PDB entry 4HNP | X-ray diffraction, 2.80 A resolution | chains T and U of the 28 polymer chains in the assembly

[Chain T]
Protein: Proteasome component C1
Source organism: Saccharomyces cerevisiae S288c
Notes: EC 3.4.25.1
UniProt: P21242 (PSA3_YEAST); residues 1-244 here correspond to UniProt positions 5-248 (UniProt number = residue number + 4)
Sequence (244 residues; each row starts with the number of its first residue):
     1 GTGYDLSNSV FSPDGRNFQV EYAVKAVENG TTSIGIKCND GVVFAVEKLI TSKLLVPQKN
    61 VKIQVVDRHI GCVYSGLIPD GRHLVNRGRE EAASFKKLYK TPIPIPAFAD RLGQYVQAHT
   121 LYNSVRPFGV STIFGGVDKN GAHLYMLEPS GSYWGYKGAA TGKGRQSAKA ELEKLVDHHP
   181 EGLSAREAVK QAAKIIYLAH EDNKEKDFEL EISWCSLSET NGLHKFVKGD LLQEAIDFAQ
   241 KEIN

[Chain U]
Protein: Proteasome component C7-alpha
Source organism: Saccharomyces cerevisiae S288c
Notes: EC 3.4.25.1
UniProt: P21243 (PSA6_YEAST); residues 1-243 here correspond to UniProt positions 10-252 (UniProt number = residue number + 9)
Sequence (243 residues; each row starts with the number of its first residue):
     1 AGYDRHITIF SPEGRLYQVE YAFKATNQTN INSLAVRGKD CTVVISQKKV PDKLLDPTTV
    61 SYIFCISRTI GMVVNGPIPD ARNAALRAKA EAAEFRYKYG YDMPCDVLAK RMANLSQIYT
   121 QRAYMRPLGV ILTFVSVDEE LGPSIYKTDP AGYYVGYKAT ATGPKQQEIT TNLENHFKKS
   181 KIDHINEESW EKVVEFAITH MIDALGTEFS KNDLEVGVAT KDKFFTLSAE NIEERLVAIA
   241 EQD

[Chain T / chain U interface]
Contacting residue pairs (65):
  Thr2(T) - His6(U)
  Gly3(T) - His6(U)
  Tyr4(T) - Arg5(U)
  Tyr4(T) - His6(U)
  Tyr4(T) - Tyr21(U)
  Ser9(T) - Arg126(U)
  Val10(T) - His6(U)
  Val10(T) - Gln18(U)
  Phe11(T) - Gln18(U)  hydrogen bond (backbone-side chain)
  Phe11(T) - Tyr21(U)
  Phe11(T) - Ala22(U)  hydrophobic
  Phe11(T) - Ala25(U)  hydrophobic
  Phe11(T) - Arg126(U)
  Phe11(T) - Pro127(U)
  Ser12(T) - Tyr21(U)
  Pro13(T) - Tyr21(U)  hydrophobic
  Pro13(T) - Lys24(U)
  Asp14(T) - Lys24(U)
  Gly15(T) - Tyr21(U)
  Gly15(T) - Lys24(U)
  Gly15(T) - Ala25(U)
  Asp110(T) - Arg82(U)
  Gln114(T) - Arg82(U)  hydrogen bond (side chain-backbone)
  Gln114(T) - Asn83(U)
  Gln114(T) - Leu86(U)
  Gln117(T) - Pro79(U)
  Gln117(T) - Asp80(U)
  Gln117(T) - Asn83(U)  hydrogen bond
  Gln117(T) - Arg126(U)
  Thr120(T) - Arg126(U)  hydrogen bond (backbone-side chain)
  Leu121(T) - Asn83(U)
  Leu121(T) - Tyr124(U)
  Leu121(T) - Arg126(U)
  Leu121(T) - Leu128(U)  hydrophobic
  Tyr122(T) - Tyr124(U)  hydrophobic
  Tyr122(T) - Met125(U)  hydrophobic
  Ser150(T) - Pro79(U)
  Gly151(T) - Pro79(U)
  Ser152(T) - Ile78(U)
  Ser152(T) - Pro79(U)
  Tyr153(T) - Arg82(U)  hydrogen bond (backbone-side chain)
  Trp154(T) - Leu55(U)  hydrophobic
  Trp154(T) - Thr59(U)
  Trp154(T) - Val60(U)  hydrophobic
  Trp154(T) - Ser61(U)
  Trp154(T) - Tyr62(U)
  Trp154(T) - Ile78(U)  hydrophobic
  Trp154(T) - Arg82(U)
  Gly155(T) - Leu55(U)
  Gly155(T) - Asp56(U)  hydrogen bond (backbone-backbone)
  Gly155(T) - Thr59(U)  hydrogen bond (backbone-side chain)
  Tyr156(T) - Leu54(U)
  Tyr156(T) - Leu55(U)
  Tyr156(T) - Asp56(U)
  Lys157(T) - Lys53(U)
  Lys157(T) - Leu54(U)  hydrogen bond (backbone-backbone)
  Lys157(T) - Leu55(U)
  Gly158(T) - Leu54(U)
  Lys169(T) - Leu54(U)
  Leu172(T) - Leu54(U)  hydrophobic
  Glu173(T) - Asp52(U)
  Glu173(T) - Lys53(U)  salt bridge
  Glu173(T) - Leu54(U)
  Val176(T) - Leu54(U)  hydrophobic
  Asp177(T) - Lys53(U)  salt bridge
Interface residues without a listed pair, chain T (33 interface residues in all): Arg16, Lys37, Tyr145
Interface residues without a listed pair, chain U (30 interface residues in all): Gln28, Pro57, Gly129

[Overview]
33 residues of chain T face 30 of chain U across their interface; the contacts include 8 hydrogen bonds and 2
salt bridges. Polar pairs include Glu173(T)-Lys53(U), Asp177(T)-Lys53(U) and Phe11(T)-Gln18(U).
Here chain T is Proteasome component C1 and chain U is Proteasome component C7-alpha, both from Saccharomyces
cerevisiae S288c. Entry 4HNP (Crystal structure of yeast 20S proteasome in complex with vinylketone
carmaphycin analogue VNK1) was determined by X-ray diffraction, deposited together with 4LTC, 4HRC and 4HRD.
